5HLG - chains J and B of the 4 polymer chains in the assembly; structure by X-ray diffraction, 3.00 A resolution.

[Chain J]
Molecule: 24-nt DNA strand
Sequence (24 nucleotides; numbered 1 to 24; the number before each row is that of its first residue):
     1 TAACTCAATC GCGCGCGATT GAGT

[Chain B]
Protein: MarR family transcriptional regulator
From: Staphylococcus epidermidis
UniProt: A0A0N1EJ89 (A0A0N1EJ89_STAEP); residues 1-146 here = UniProt positions 1-146
Amino-acid sequence (148 residues; row label = number of the first residue in the row; numbers below 1 keep their minus sign (Cys-1 is residue -1)):
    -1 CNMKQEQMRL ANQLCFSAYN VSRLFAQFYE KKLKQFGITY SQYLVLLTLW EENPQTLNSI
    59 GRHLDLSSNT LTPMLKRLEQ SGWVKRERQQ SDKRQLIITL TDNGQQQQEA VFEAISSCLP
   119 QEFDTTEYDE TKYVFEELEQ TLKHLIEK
Disordered / not traced: -1 to 0, 122-123, 146
Sequence notes: expression tag (-1 to 0); engineered mutation Met72 (Leu in A0A0N1EJ89)

[How chain J and chain B interact]
Pairs across the interface - 26 pairs, chain J then chain B:
  DT5(J) - Arg92(B)  hydrogen bond to the sugar
  DC6(J) - Gln93(B)  hydrogen bond to the phosphate
  DA7(J) - Thr54(B)  phosphate contact
  DA7(J) - Leu55(B)  phosphate contact
  DA7(J) - Asn56(B)  hydrogen bond to the phosphate
  DA7(J) - Ser66(B)  base contact
  DA7(J) - Thr70(B)  sugar contact
  DA7(J) - Arg86(B)  hydrogen bond to the phosphate
  DA7(J) - Arg92(B)  sugar contact
  DA7(J) - Leu94(B)  sugar contact
  DA8(J) - Leu55(B)  phosphate contact
  DA8(J) - Ser66(B)  hydrogen bond to the base
  DA8(J) - Thr70(B)  hydrogen bond to the phosphate
  DA8(J) - Arg84(B)  salt bridge to the phosphate
  DA8(J) - Arg86(B)  salt bridge to the phosphate
  DA8(J) - Leu94(B)  phosphate contact
  DT9(J) - Ser66(B)  base contact
  DT9(J) - Asn67(B)  base contact
  DT9(J) - Thr70(B)  base contact
  DT9(J) - Lys74(B)  salt bridge to the phosphate
  DC10(J) - Asn67(B)  base contact
  DG15(J) - Tyr17(B)  hydrogen bond to the phosphate
  DG15(J) - Arg21(B)  phosphate contact
  DC16(J) - Arg21(B)  salt bridge to the phosphate
  DC16(J) - Gln25(B)  phosphate contact
  DG17(J) - Gln25(B)  phosphate contact
Other interface residues (no listed pair), chain J (10 interface residues in all): DA18
Other interface residues (no listed pair), chain B (16 interface residues in all): Lys32

[In short]
10 residues of chain J face 16 of chain B across their interface, with 7 hydrogen bonds and 4 salt bridges.
Polar contacts include DA8(J)-Ser66(B), DT5(J)-Arg92(B) and DC6(J)-Gln93(B).
Chain J is a 24-nt DNA strand and chain B is MarR family transcriptional regulator (Staphylococcus
epidermidis); the structure, Structure of reduced AbfR bound to DNA, was determined by X-ray diffraction
together with 5HLH and 5HLI from the same study.
